PDB entry 7YMR | X-ray diffraction, 2.69 A resolution | chain A

Chain A:
Name: Lysoplasmalogenase
Source organism: Thermocrispum sp. RD004668
UniProt: A0A0U4VTN7 (A0A0U4VTN7_9PSEU); numbering as in UniProt (aligned over 28-334)
Chain sequence (314 residues; row label = number of the first residue in the row):
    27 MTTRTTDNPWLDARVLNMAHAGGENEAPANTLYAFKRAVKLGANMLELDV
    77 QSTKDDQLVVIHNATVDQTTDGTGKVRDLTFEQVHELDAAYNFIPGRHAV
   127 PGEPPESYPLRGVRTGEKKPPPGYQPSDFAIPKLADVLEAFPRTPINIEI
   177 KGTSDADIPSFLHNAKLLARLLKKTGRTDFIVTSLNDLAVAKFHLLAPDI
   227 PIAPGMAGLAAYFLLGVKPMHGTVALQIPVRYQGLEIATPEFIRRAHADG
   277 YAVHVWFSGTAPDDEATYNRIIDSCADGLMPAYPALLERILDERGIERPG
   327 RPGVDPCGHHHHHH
Unresolved in the structure: 27-32, 334-340
Sequence notes: initiating methionine (27); engineered mutation Leu-211 (Phe in A0A0U4VTN7); expression tag (335-340)
Cystine bridges: Cys-301/Cys-333
Small-molecule neighbours: KIP ([(2R)-2-oxidanyl-3-[oxidanyl-[2-(trimethyl-$l5-azanyl)ethoxy]phosphoryl]oxy-propyl] hexadecanoate): His-46, Ala-47, Glu-50, Ala-55, Glu-73, Asp-75, His-88, His-124, Glu-175, Lys-177, Thr-209, Ser-210, Leu-211, Pro-230, Met-232, Leu-235, Ala-236, Phe-239, Gln-253, Pro-255, Tyr-258, Leu-261, Ile-263, Trp-282, Ser-284, Met-306

In short:
Ligands of chain A: compound KIP.
Chain A is Lysoplasmalogenase (Thermocrispum sp. RD004668); the structure, Complex structure of
lysoplasmalogen specific phopholipase D, F211L mutant with LPC, was determined by X-ray diffraction, deposited
together with 7YMP, 7YMQ and 7YM0.
